7EA3 - chains B and C of the 24 polymer chains in the assembly; structure by electron microscopy, 4.31 A resolution (low resolution: residue-level contacts below are approximate; hydrogen-bond / salt-bridge calls are withheld).

== Chain B ==
Molecule: Trafficking protein particle complex subunit 33
Source organism: Saccharomyces cerevisiae (strain ATCC 204508 / S288c)
UniProtKB: Q99394 (TRS33_YEAST); residue numbers follow UniProt; this construct covers 1-268
Amino-acid sequence (268 residues; numbered 1 to 268; the number before each row is that of its first residue):
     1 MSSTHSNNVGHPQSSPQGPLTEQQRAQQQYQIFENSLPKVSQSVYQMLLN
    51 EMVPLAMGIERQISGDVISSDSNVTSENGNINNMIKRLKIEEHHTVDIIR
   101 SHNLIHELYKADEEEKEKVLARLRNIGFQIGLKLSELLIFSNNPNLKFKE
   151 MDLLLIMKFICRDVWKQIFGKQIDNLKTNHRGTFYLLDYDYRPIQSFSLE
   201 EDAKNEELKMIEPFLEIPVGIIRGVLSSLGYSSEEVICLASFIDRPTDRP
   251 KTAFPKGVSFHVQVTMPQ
Not modelled in the structure: 1-35, 65-84, 246-256, 264-268

== Chain C ==
Molecule: Trafficking protein particle complex subunit BET3
Source organism: Saccharomyces cerevisiae (strain ATCC 204508 / S288c)
UniProtKB: P36149 (BET3_YEAST); residue numbers follow UniProt; this construct covers 1-193
Amino-acid sequence (193 residues; numbered 1 to 193; the number before each row is that of its first residue):
     1 MVSTTQSRSLKAMGEEIWKNKTEKINTELFTLTYGSIVAQLCQDYERDFN
    51 KVNDHLYSMGYNIGCRLIEDFLARTALPRCENLVKTSEVLSKCAFKIFLN
   101 ITPNITNWSHNKDTFSLILDENPLADFVELPMDAMKSLWYSNILCGVLKG
   151 SLEMVQLDCDVWFVSDILRGDSQTEIKVKLNRILKDEIPIGED
Not modelled in the structure: 1-8
Swiss-Prot annotation at these positions:
  - lipidation: C80 (S-palmitoyl cysteine)
  - mutagenesis: C80 (C80S: Loss of palmitoylation)

== Interface between chain B and chain C ==
Residue-residue contacts (66; chain B residue first):
  L37(B) - I25(C)
  P38(B) - I25(C)
  P38(B) - N26(C)
  K39(B) - W18(C)
  K39(B) - E23(C)
  K39(B) - K24(C)
  K39(B) - I25(C)
  K39(B) - N26(C)
  K39(B) - N100(C)
  V40(B) - E23(C)
  V40(B) - K24(C)
  V40(B) - N26(C)
  V40(B) - L99(C)
  S41(B) - K21(C)
  S41(B) - T22(C)
  S41(B) - F98(C)
  Q42(B) - T22(C)
  S43(B) - K21(C)
  S43(B) - T22(C)
  Y45(B) - K24(C)
  Y45(B) - L29(C)
  Y45(B) - T33(C)
  M47(B) - I63(C)
  M47(B) - L67(C)
  L48(B) - F30(C)
  L48(B) - I37(C)
  L48(B) - I63(C)
  E51(B) - M59(C)
  E51(B) - I63(C)
  M52(B) - I37(C)
  L55(B) - I37(C)
  L55(B) - L41(C)
  L55(B) - H55(C)
  G58(B) - H55(C)
  I59(B) - L41(C)
  I59(B) - D44(C)
  I59(B) - Y45(C)
  Q62(B) - Y45(C)
  Q62(B) - H55(C)
  S64(B) - K51(C)
  K89(B) - Y57(C)
  I90(B) - K149(C)
  E91(B) - D54(C)
  E91(B) - Y57(C)
  E92(B) - D160(C)
  E92(B) - W162(C)
  E92(B) - K179(C)
  V96(B) - S58(C)
  R100(B) - N62(C)
  S101(B) - N62(C)
  R122(B) - Q40(C)
  R122(B) - D44(C)
  N125(B) - Q40(C)
  I126(B) - S36(C)
  I126(B) - Q40(C)
  Q129(B) - S36(C)
  I130(B) - L32(C)
  I130(B) - T33(C)
  K133(B) - L32(C)
  L134(B) - E28(C)
  L134(B) - L29(C)
  L134(B) - L32(C)
  L137(B) - E28(C)
  L138(B) - E28(C)
  Q167(B) - E28(C)
  Q167(B) - L29(C)
Other interface residues (no listed pair), chain B (37 interface residues in all): V44, D97, I98
Other interface residues (no listed pair), chain C (41 interface residues in all): T27, Q43, Y61, R66, D70, I97, V161

== Summary ==
The interface between chain B and chain C involves 37 residues on one side and 41 on the other. From UniProt:
one mutagenesis site on chain C.
Here chain B is Trafficking protein particle complex subunit 33 and chain C is Trafficking protein particle
complex subunit BET3, both from Saccharomyces cerevisiae (strain ATCC 204508 / S288c). Entry 7EA3 (Intact
Ypt32-TRAPPII (dimer)) was determined by electron microscopy, deposited together with 7E2C, 7E2D, 7E8S, 7E8T,
7E93 and 7E94.
